Entry 7XN7 (electron microscopy, 3.10 A resolution); this record covers chains B and J of the 25 polymer chains in the assembly.

== Chain B ==
Molecule: DNA-directed RNA polymerase subunit beta
Organism: Komagataella phaffii
Notes: EC 2.7.7.6
UniProtKB: C4QZQ7 (C4QZQ7_KOMPG); residue numbers follow UniProt; this construct covers 1-1227
Chain sequence (1227 residues; numbered 1 to 1227; the number before each row is that of its first residue):
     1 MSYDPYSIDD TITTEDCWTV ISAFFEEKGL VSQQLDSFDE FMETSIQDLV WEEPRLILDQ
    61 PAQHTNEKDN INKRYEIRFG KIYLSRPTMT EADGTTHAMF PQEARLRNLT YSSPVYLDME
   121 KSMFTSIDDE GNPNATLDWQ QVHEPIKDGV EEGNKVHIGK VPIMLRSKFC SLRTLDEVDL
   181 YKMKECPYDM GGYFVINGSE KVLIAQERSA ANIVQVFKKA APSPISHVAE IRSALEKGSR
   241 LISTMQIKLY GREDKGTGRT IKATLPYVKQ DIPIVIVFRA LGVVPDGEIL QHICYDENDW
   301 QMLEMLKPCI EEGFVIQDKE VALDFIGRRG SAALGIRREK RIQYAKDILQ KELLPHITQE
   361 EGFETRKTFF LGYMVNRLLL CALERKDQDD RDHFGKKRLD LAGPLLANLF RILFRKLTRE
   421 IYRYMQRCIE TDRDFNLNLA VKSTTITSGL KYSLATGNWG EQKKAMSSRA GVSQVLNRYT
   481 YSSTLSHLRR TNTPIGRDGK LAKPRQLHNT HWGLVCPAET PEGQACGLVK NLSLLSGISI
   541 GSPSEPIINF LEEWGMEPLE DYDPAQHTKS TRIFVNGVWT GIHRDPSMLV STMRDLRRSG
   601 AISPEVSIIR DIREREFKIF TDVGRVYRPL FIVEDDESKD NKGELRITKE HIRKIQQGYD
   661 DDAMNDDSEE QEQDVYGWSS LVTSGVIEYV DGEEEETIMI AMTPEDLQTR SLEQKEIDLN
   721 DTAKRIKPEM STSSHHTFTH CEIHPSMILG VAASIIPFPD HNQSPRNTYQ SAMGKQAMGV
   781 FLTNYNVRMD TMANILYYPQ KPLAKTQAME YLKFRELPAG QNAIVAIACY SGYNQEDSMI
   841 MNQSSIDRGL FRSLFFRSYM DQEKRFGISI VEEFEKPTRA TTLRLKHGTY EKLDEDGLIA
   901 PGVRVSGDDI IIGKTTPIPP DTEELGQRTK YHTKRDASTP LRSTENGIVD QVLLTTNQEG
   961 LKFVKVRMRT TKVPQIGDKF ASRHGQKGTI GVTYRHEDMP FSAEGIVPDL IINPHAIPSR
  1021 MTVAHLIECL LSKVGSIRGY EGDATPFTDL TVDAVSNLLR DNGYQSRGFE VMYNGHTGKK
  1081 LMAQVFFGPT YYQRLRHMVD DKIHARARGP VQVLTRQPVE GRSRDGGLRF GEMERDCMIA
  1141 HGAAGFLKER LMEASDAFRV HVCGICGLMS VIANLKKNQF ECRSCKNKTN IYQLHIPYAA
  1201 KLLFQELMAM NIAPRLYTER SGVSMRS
Unresolved in the structure: 1-8, 65-68, 129-152, 663-674, 710-719, 1223-1227

== Chain J ==
Molecule: RNA polymerase subunit ABC10-beta, common to RNA polymerases I, II, and III
Organism: Komagataella phaffii
UniProtKB: C4R009 (C4R009_KOMPG); residues 1-72 here = UniProt positions 1-72
Chain sequence (72 residues; numbered 1 to 72; the number before each row is that of its first residue):
     1 MIIPVRCFSC GKVVGDKWDA YLRLLEEGKQ EGDALDELKL KRYCCRRMVL THVDLIEKFL
    61 RYNPLEKKDF DS
Unresolved in the structure: 68-72

== How chain B and chain J interact ==
Residue-residue contacts (68):
  Tyr-181(B) with Arg-61(J), hydrogen bond; Tyr-62(J), hydrophobic
  Lys-184(B) with Leu-65(J)
  Glu-185(B) with Tyr-62(J), hydrogen bond (backbone-side chain)
  Cys-186(B) with Tyr-62(J)
  Pro-187(B) with Tyr-62(J)
  Tyr-188(B) with Lys-58(J)
  Val-780(B) with Leu-55(J), hydrophobic
  Thr-783(B) with Phe-59(J); Tyr-62(J), hydrogen bond
  Asn-784(B) with Tyr-62(J)
  Tyr-785(B) with Met-1(J); Phe-59(J), hydrophobic
  Tyr-797(B) with Met-1(J)
  Tyr-798(B) with Ile-2(J); Pro-4(J), hydrophobic; Phe-8(J), hydrophobic
  Pro-799(B) with Met-1(J); Val-53(J); Leu-55(J), hydrophobic
  Gln-800(B) with Phe-8(J); Met-48(J); Thr-51(J)
  Lys-801(B) with Leu-50(J); Thr-51(J), hydrogen bond (backbone-backbone)
  Leu-803(B) with Leu-50(J), hydrophobic; Thr-51(J)
  Arg-815(B) with Val-53(J)
  Glu-816(B) with Leu-55(J)
  Pro-818(B) with Val-53(J), hydrophobic
  Gln-821(B) with Phe-8(J)
  Asn-822(B) with Arg-47(J), hydrogen bond (backbone-side chain); Thr-51(J), hydrogen bond
  Ile-824(B) with Ser-9(J); Arg-47(J)
  Ser-845(B) with Phe-8(J), hydrogen bond (side chain-backbone)
  Arg-848(B) with Cys-7(J); Phe-8(J), hydrogen bond (side chain-backbone); Ser-9(J), hydrogen bond (side chain-backbone); Cys-10(J), hydrogen bond (side chain-backbone); Gly-11(J)
  Gly-849(B) with Phe-8(J)
  Leu-850(B) with Phe-8(J), hydrophobic
  Gln-951(B) with Leu-65(J)
  His-996(B) with Ser-9(J); Cys-10(J)
  Glu-1004(B) with Arg-42(J); Tyr-43(J)
  Ile-1006(B) with Arg-42(J); Tyr-43(J), hydrophobic
  Val-1007(B) with Ser-9(J)
  Asp-1009(B) with Ser-9(J), hydrogen bond; Arg-47(J), salt bridge
  Lys-1033(B) with Tyr-43(J)
  Gly-1035(B) with Leu-50(J)
  Ser-1036(B) with Tyr-43(J); Arg-46(J), hydrogen bond (backbone-side chain)
  Ile-1037(B) with Arg-46(J), hydrogen bond (backbone-side chain)
  Arg-1038(B) with Gln-30(J); Gly-32(J)
  Gly-1039(B) with Gln-30(J); Glu-31(J); Leu-50(J)
  Tyr-1040(B) with Gln-30(J); Leu-50(J)
  Tyr-1064(B) with Tyr-43(J)
  Glu-1070(B) with Tyr-43(J), hydrogen bond
  Phe-1087(B) with Tyr-43(J)
Other interface residues (no listed pair), chain B (47 interface residues in all): Ile-795, Leu-796, Leu-817, Asn-842, Pro-1089
Other interface residues (no listed pair), chain J (29 interface residues in all): Arg-6, Cys-44, His-52, Asn-63

== Overview ==
Chain B and chain J form an interface of 47 and 29 residues respectively; the contacts include 14 hydrogen
bonds and 1 salt bridge. Among the polar pairs are Asp-1009(B)/Arg-47(J), Tyr-181(B)/Arg-61(J) and
Glu-185(B)/Tyr-62(J).
Chain B is DNA-directed RNA polymerase subunit beta and chain J is RNA polymerase subunit ABC10-beta, common
to RNA polymerases I, II, and III, both from Komagataella phaffii; the structure, RNA polymerase II elongation
complex containing Spt4/5, Elf1, Spt6, Spn1 and Paf1C, was determined by electron microscopy together with
7XSE, 7XSX, 7XSZ, 7XT7, 7XTD and 7XTI from the same study.
